Entry 7RNG (X-ray diffraction, 2.55 A resolution); this record covers chains A and D of the 6 polymer chains in the assembly.

# Chain A
Molecule: Caspase-3 subunit p17
From: Homo sapiens
Reference sequence: P42574 (CASP3_HUMAN); residue numbers follow UniProt; this construct covers 34-174
Sequence (141 residues; numbered 34 to 174; the number before each row is that of its first residue):
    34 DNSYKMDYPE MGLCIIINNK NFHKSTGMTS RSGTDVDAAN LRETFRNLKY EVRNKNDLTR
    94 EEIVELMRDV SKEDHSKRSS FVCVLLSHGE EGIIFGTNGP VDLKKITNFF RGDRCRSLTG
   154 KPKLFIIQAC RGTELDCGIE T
Not modelled in the structure: 34
UniProt features mapped onto this chain:
  - active site: His-121, Cys-163
  - modified residue: Cys-163 (S-nitrosocysteine)
What the authors report for this chain:
  - binding site for Ac-ITAKD-CHO: Cys-163

# Chain D
Molecule: Caspase-3 subunit p12
From: Homo sapiens
Reference sequence: P42574 (CASP3_HUMAN); residues 184-277 here = UniProt positions 184-277
Sequence (95 residues; numbered 184 to 278; the number before each row is that of its first residue):
   184 CHKIPVEADF LYAYSTAPGY YSWRNSKDGS WFIQSLCAML KQYADKLEFM HILTRVNRKV
   244 ATEFESFSFD ATFHAKKQIP CIVSMLTKEL YFYHH
Not modelled in the structure: 184, 277-278
Construct notes: expression tag (278)
UniProt features mapped onto this chain:
  - modified residue: Arg-207 (Microbial infection: ADP-riboxanated arginine)
  - mutagenesis: Arg-207 (R207A: Abolished ADP-riboxanation by C.violaceum CopC)

# Interface between chain A and chain D
Residue-residue contacts (15; chain A residue first):
  Asn-35(A) with Arg-238(D), hydrogen bond; Arg-241(D), hydrogen bond
  Asp-169(A) with Pro-188(D); Val-189(D), hydrogen bond (side chain-backbone); Glu-190(D), hydrogen bond (side chain-backbone)
  Cys-170(A) with Lys-186(D), hydrogen bond (backbone-side chain); Val-189(D), hydrophobic
  Gly-171(A) with Ile-187(D); Val-189(D)
  Ile-172(A) with Lys-186(D); Ile-187(D), hydrogen bond (backbone-backbone)
  Glu-173(A) with His-185(D); Lys-186(D)
  Thr-174(A) with His-185(D), hydrogen bond (backbone-backbone); Ile-187(D)
Also at the interface, not in a pair above, chain A (9 interface residues in all): Lys-137, Arg-144
Also at the interface, not in a pair above, chain D (9 interface residues in all): Tyr-203

# In short
Chain A and chain D each contribute 9 residues to their interface; the contacts include 7 hydrogen bonds.
Among the polar pairs are Asn-35(A)/Arg-238(D), Asn-35(A)/Arg-241(D) and Asp-169(A)/Val-189(D). From UniProt:
active-site residues His-121(A) and Cys-163(A) on chain A; one mutagenesis site on chain D. From the paper: a
binding site for Ac-ITAKD-CHO at Cys-163(A).
Chain A is Caspase-3 subunit p17 and chain D is Caspase-3 subunit p12, both from Homo sapiens; the structure,
Crystal structure of caspase-3 with inhibitor Ac-ITAKD-CHO, was determined by X-ray diffraction together with
7RNA, 7USO, 7USP and 7USQ from the same study.
